6QV0 - chains A and B of the 3 polymer chains in the assembly; structure by X-ray diffraction, 3.12 A resolution.

Chain A:
Molecule: ABC transporter, ATP-binding protein
Source organism: Thermotoga maritima (strain ATCC 43589 / MSB8 / DSM 3109 / JCM 10099)
Notes: fragment: ABC transporter
Reference sequence: Q9WYC3 (Q9WYC3_THEMA); residue numbers follow UniProt; this construct covers 2-577
Amino-acid sequence (587 residues; row label = number of the first residue in the row; numbers below 1 keep their minus sign (Gly-9 is residue -9)):
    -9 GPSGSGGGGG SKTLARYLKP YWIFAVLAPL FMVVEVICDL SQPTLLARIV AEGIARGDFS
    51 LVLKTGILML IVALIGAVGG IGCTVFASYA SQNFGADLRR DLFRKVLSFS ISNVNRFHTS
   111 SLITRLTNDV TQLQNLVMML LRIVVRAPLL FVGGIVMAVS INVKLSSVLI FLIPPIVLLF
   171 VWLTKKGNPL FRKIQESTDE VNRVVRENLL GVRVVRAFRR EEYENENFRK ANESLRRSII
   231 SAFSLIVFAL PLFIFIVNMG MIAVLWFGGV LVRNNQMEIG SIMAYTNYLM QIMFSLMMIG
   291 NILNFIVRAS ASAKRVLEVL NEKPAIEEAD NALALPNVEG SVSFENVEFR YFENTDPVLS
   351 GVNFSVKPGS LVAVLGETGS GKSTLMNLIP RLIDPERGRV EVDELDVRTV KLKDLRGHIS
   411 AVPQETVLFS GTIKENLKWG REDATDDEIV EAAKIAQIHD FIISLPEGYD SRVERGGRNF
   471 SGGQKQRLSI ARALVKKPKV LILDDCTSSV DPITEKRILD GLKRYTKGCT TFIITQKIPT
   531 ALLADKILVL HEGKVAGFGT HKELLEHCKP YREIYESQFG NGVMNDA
Not modelled in the structure: -9 to 1, 570-577
Construct notes: expression tag (-9 to 1); engineered mutation Ala41 (Asp in Q9WYC3)
Metal / ion sites: Mg2+: Ser373, Gln414 (together with ATP)
Small-molecule neighbours:
  - ATP (adenosine-5'-triphosphate), molecule 1: Tyr341, Phe342, Val348, Glu367, Thr368, Gly369, Ser370, Gly371, Lys372, Ser373, Thr374, Gln414, Gln526
  - ATP, molecule 2: Phe451, Arg468, Asn469, Phe470, Ser471, Gly472, Gly473, Gln474, Ser499

Chain B:
Molecule: Uncharacterized ABC transporter ATP-binding protein TM_0288
Source organism: Thermotoga maritima (strain ATCC 43589 / MSB8 / DSM 3109 / JCM 10099)
Notes: fragment: ABC transporter
Reference sequence: Q9WYC4 (Y288_THEMA); numbering as in UniProt (aligned over 1-598)
Amino-acid sequence (599 residues; row label = number of the first residue in the row):
     1 MPEIRRRPHG PILEKPALKN PTATLRRLLG YLRPHTFTLI MVFVFVTVSS ILGVLSPYLI
    61 GKTIAVVFVP RRFDLLPRYM LILGTIYALT SLLFWLQGKI MLTLSQDVVF RLRKELFEKL
   121 QRVPVGFFDR TPHGDIISRV INDVDNINNV LGNSIIQFFS GIVTLAGAVI MMFRVNVILS
   181 LVTLSIVPLT VLITQIVSSQ TRKYFYENQR VLGQLNGIIE EDISGLTVIK LFTREEKEME
   241 KFDRVNESLR KVGTKAQIFS GVLPPLMNMV NNLGFALISG FGGWLALKDI ITVGTIATFI
   301 GYSRQFTRPL NELSNQFNMI QMALASAERI FEILDLEEEK DDPDAVELRE VRGEIEFKNV
   361 WFSYDKKKPV LKDITFHIKP GQKVALVGPT GSGKTTIVNL LMRFYDVDRG QILVDGIDIR
   421 KIKRSSLRSS IGIVLQDTIL FSTTVKENLK YGNPGATDEE IKEAAKLTHS DHFIKHLPEG
   481 YETVLTDNGE DLSQGQRQLL AITRAFLANP KILILDAATS NVDTKTEKSI QAAMWKLMEG
   541 KTSIIIAHRL NTIKNADLII VLRDGEIVEM GKHDELIQKR GFYYELFTSQ YGLVVEKEA
Not modelled in the structure: 1-21, 592-599
Construct notes: engineered mutation Ala65 (Asp in Q9WYC4), Ala517 (Glu in Q9WYC4); expression tag (599)
Curated features (UniProtKB/Swiss-Prot):
  - binding site (ATP): Gly388 to Thr395
Metal / ion sites: Mg2+: Thr395, Gln436 (together with ATP)
Small-molecule neighbours:
  - ATP (adenosine-5'-triphosphate), molecule 1: Asp129, Tyr364, Val370, Pro389, Thr390, Gly391, Ser392, Gly393, Lys394, Thr395, Thr396, Tyr405, Gln436, His548
  - ATP, molecule 2: Glu490, Asp491, Leu492, Ser493, Gln494, Gly495, Gln496, Asn521
From the paper describing this entry:
  - mutagenesis - E517A: abolished catalytic activity

Interface between chain A and chain B:
Residue-residue contacts (267):
  Glu25(A) - Asn268(B)
  Gln32(A) - Asn272(B)  hydrogen bond
  Gln32(A) - Phe275(B)
  Leu36(A) - Phe275(B)  hydrophobic
  Leu36(A) - Ser279(B)
  Leu36(A) - Ile300(B)  hydrophobic
  Leu36(A) - Arg304(B)
  Val40(A) - Ser279(B)
  Val40(A) - Ile296(B)  hydrophobic
  Ile44(A) - Ser279(B)
  Ile44(A) - Gly283(B)
  Ile44(A) - Ile296(B)  hydrophobic
  Ala45(A) - Val293(B)  hydrophobic
  Met59(A) - Asn272(B)
  Leu60(A) - Met269(B)
  Leu60(A) - Leu273(B)  hydrophobic
  Ala63(A) - Met269(B)
  Ala63(A) - Asn272(B)
  Leu64(A) - Met269(B)
  Gly70(A) - Pro265(B)
  Ile71(A) - Val262(B)  hydrophobic
  Ile71(A) - Pro265(B)  hydrophobic
  Thr74(A) - Gly261(B)
  Val75(A) - Ile258(B)  hydrophobic
  Ser78(A) - Thr254(B)
  Ser78(A) - Gln257(B)
  Ser78(A) - Ile258(B)
  Tyr79(A) - Arg250(B)
  Gln82(A) - Leu249(B)
  Gln82(A) - Arg250(B)
  Gln82(A) - Gly253(B)
  Gln82(A) - Thr254(B)
  Asn83(A) - Arg250(B)  hydrogen bond
  Ala86(A) - Asn246(B)  hydrogen bond (backbone-side chain)
  Ala86(A) - Arg250(B)
  Arg89(A) - Phe242(B)
  Arg89(A) - Asn246(B)  hydrogen bond
  Arg89(A) - Leu249(B)
  Arg90(A) - Met239(B)
  Arg90(A) - Phe242(B)
  Arg90(A) - Asp243(B)  salt bridge
  Arg90(A) - Asn246(B)
  Phe93(A) - Asp222(B)
  Phe93(A) - Glu238(B)
  Phe93(A) - Met239(B)  hydrophobic
  Phe93(A) - Phe242(B)  hydrophobic
  Arg94(A) - Met239(B)
  Val96(A) - Ile223(B)  hydrophobic
  Val96(A) - Leu226(B)
  Leu97(A) - Leu226(B)  hydrophobic
  Leu97(A) - Ile229(B)  hydrophobic
  Leu97(A) - Lys230(B)
  Leu97(A) - Glu235(B)
  Leu97(A) - Met239(B)  hydrophobic
  Ser98(A) - Lys230(B)
  Phe99(A) - Leu226(B)
  Val104(A) - Ile223(B)  hydrophobic
  Val104(A) - Leu226(B)  hydrophobic
  Asn105(A) - Thr486(B)
  Thr109(A) - Ile223(B)
  Ile113(A) - Asn216(B)
  Leu116(A) - Ile219(B)  hydrophobic
  Thr117(A) - Asn216(B)
  Asn118(A) - Asn142(B)  hydrogen bond
  Met128(A) - Gln257(B)
  Val191(A) - Ile141(B)  hydrophobic
  Asn192(A) - Ile137(B)
  Asn192(A) - Ile141(B)
  Val195(A) - Ile137(B)  hydrophobic
  Arg196(A) - Ser224(B)  hydrogen bond
  Arg196(A) - Asp487(B)  salt bridge
  Glu197(A) - Ser442(B)  hydrogen bond (side chain-backbone)
  Glu197(A) - Asp487(B)
  Asn198(A) - Phe117(B)
  Asn198(A) - Gln121(B)
  Leu199(A) - Phe128(B)  hydrophobic
  Leu199(A) - His133(B)
  Leu199(A) - Ile136(B)  hydrophobic
  Leu199(A) - Ile137(B)  hydrophobic
  Leu200(A) - His133(B)
  Leu200(A) - Glu220(B)
  Leu200(A) - Ile439(B)
  Gly201(A) - Ile439(B)
  Val202(A) - Val125(B)  hydrophobic
  Val202(A) - Phe128(B)  hydrophobic
  Arg203(A) - Val125(B)
  Arg203(A) - Asp129(B)  salt bridge
  Arg203(A) - Asn399(B)
  Arg203(A) - Phe404(B)
  Arg203(A) - Tyr405(B)  hydrogen bond
  Val204(A) - Leu435(B)  hydrophobic
  Val204(A) - Ile439(B)  hydrophobic
  Val204(A) - Phe441(B)  hydrophobic
  Val204(A) - Tyr451(B)
  Val204(A) - Arg504(B)
  Val205(A) - Gln121(B)
  Val205(A) - Tyr451(B)
  Arg206(A) - Leu120(B)  hydrogen bond (side chain-backbone)
  Arg206(A) - Gln121(B)  hydrogen bond (side chain-backbone)
  Arg206(A) - Val123(B)  hydrogen bond (side chain-backbone)
  Arg206(A) - Val125(B)
  Arg206(A) - Phe128(B)
  Arg206(A) - Glu339(B)  salt bridge
  Arg206(A) - Phe404(B)
  Arg206(A) - Arg428(B)
  Ala207(A) - Met402(B)  hydrophobic
  Ala207(A) - Arg428(B)
  Ala207(A) - Ile433(B)  hydrophobic
  Phe208(A) - Tyr451(B)  hydrophobic
  Phe208(A) - Gly452(B)
  Phe208(A) - Arg504(B)
  Phe208(A) - Ala508(B)  hydrophobic
  Arg209(A) - Ser425(B)
  Arg209(A) - Arg428(B)  hydrogen bond (side chain-backbone)
  Arg209(A) - Ser429(B)
  Arg209(A) - Gly452(B)  hydrogen bond (side chain-backbone)
  Arg210(A) - Lys450(B)
  Arg210(A) - Tyr451(B)
  Arg210(A) - Gly452(B)
  Arg210(A) - Pro454(B)
  Glu211(A) - Gln121(B)  hydrogen bond (backbone-side chain)
  Tyr213(A) - Glu447(B)
  Tyr213(A) - Tyr451(B)  hydrophobic
  Glu214(A) - Phe117(B)
  Glu214(A) - Gln121(B)
  Glu214(A) - Tyr451(B)
  Asn215(A) - Phe117(B)
  Asn215(A) - Glu118(B)
  Asn215(A) - Gln121(B)
  Phe218(A) - Arg113(B)
  Phe218(A) - Phe117(B)  hydrophobic
  Arg219(A) - Lys114(B)
  Asn222(A) - Phe110(B)  hydrogen bond (side chain-backbone)
  Asn222(A) - Arg113(B)
  Asn222(A) - Lys114(B)
  Glu223(A) - Phe110(B)
  Leu225(A) - Arg113(B)
  Arg226(A) - Thr103(B)
  Arg226(A) - Gln106(B)
  Arg226(A) - Asp107(B)  salt bridge
  Arg226(A) - Phe110(B)
  Ile229(A) - Gln106(B)
  Ile230(A) - Leu102(B)
  Ile230(A) - Gln106(B)
  Phe233(A) - Leu102(B)  hydrophobic
  Ser234(A) - Leu102(B)
  Val237(A) - Trp95(B)
  Phe238(A) - Trp95(B)
  Pro241(A) - Ser91(B)  hydrogen bond (backbone-side chain)
  Pro241(A) - Trp95(B)
  Ile244(A) - Ser91(B)
  Phe245(A) - Tyr87(B)
  Phe245(A) - Ala88(B)  hydrophobic
  Phe245(A) - Ser91(B)
  Asn248(A) - Tyr87(B)
  Ile252(A) - Met80(B)  hydrophobic
  Ile252(A) - Gly84(B)
  Ile252(A) - Tyr87(B)  hydrophobic
  Leu255(A) - Phe68(B)
  Trp256(A) - Leu76(B)  hydrophobic
  Trp256(A) - Met80(B)  hydrophobic
  Gly259(A) - Phe68(B)
  Gly259(A) - Phe73(B)
  Val262(A) - Arg71(B)  hydrogen bond (backbone-side chain)
  Val262(A) - Phe73(B)  hydrophobic
  Arg263(A) - Phe73(B)
  Ile269(A) - Phe68(B)
  Ile269(A) - Arg71(B)
  Ile272(A) - Ile64(B)  hydrophobic
  Ile272(A) - Phe68(B)  hydrophobic
  Met273(A) - Ile64(B)  hydrophobic
  Thr276(A) - Ile60(B)
  Asn344(A) - Pro478(B)
  Thr345(A) - Pro478(B)
  Asp346(A) - His476(B)
  Glu367(A) - Asp523(B)
  Glu367(A) - Lys525(B)  salt bridge
  Thr368(A) - Ser493(B)
  Thr368(A) - Gly495(B)
  Thr368(A) - Gln496(B)
  Thr368(A) - Asn521(B)  hydrogen bond (side chain-backbone)
  Thr368(A) - Val522(B)
  Thr368(A) - Asp523(B)  hydrogen bond (backbone-side chain)
  Gly369(A) - Ser493(B)
  Gly369(A) - Gln496(B)
  Pro380(A) - Leu231(B)  hydrophobic
  Leu382(A) - Thr227(B)
  Leu382(A) - Leu231(B)  hydrophobic
  Lys403(A) - Thr233(B)
  Arg406(A) - Lys230(B)
  Arg406(A) - Leu231(B)
  Arg406(A) - Thr233(B)
  Ala411(A) - Phe232(B)
  Gln414(A) - Gln494(B)
  Gln414(A) - Asn521(B)
  Glu415(A) - Thr438(B)
  Glu415(A) - Glu490(B)
  Glu415(A) - Gln494(B)  hydrogen bond
  Glu415(A) - Arg497(B)  salt bridge
  Phe419(A) - Glu221(B)
  Phe419(A) - Gly225(B)
  Phe419(A) - Val228(B)  hydrophobic
  Phe419(A) - Ile229(B)  hydrophobic
  Ser420(A) - Glu221(B)  hydrogen bond
  Trp429(A) - Val228(B)
  Trp429(A) - Ile229(B)  hydrophobic
  Trp429(A) - Phe232(B)
  Trp429(A) - Arg234(B)
  Trp429(A) - Glu238(B)
  Gly430(A) - Phe232(B)
  Glu432(A) - Arg234(B)  salt bridge
  Glu432(A) - Lys237(B)
  Glu464(A) - Asp129(B)
  Glu464(A) - Arg130(B)
  Arg465(A) - His133(B)
  Arg465(A) - Glu220(B)  salt bridge
  Arg465(A) - Glu221(B)
  Arg465(A) - Ser224(B)  hydrogen bond
  Arg468(A) - Asp437(B)  salt bridge
  Ser471(A) - Gly391(B)
  Gly472(A) - Gln436(B)  hydrogen bond (backbone-side chain)
  Gly473(A) - Thr390(B)
  Gln474(A) - Thr390(B)
  Gln474(A) - Gly391(B)
  Lys475(A) - Asp437(B)  salt bridge
  Arg477(A) - Thr390(B)
  Arg482(A) - Val228(B)
  Arg482(A) - Phe232(B)
  Ala483(A) - Phe232(B)  hydrophobic
  Lys486(A) - Leu231(B)  hydrogen bond (side chain-backbone)
  Lys486(A) - Phe232(B)
  Asp495(A) - Ser520(B)
  Asp495(A) - Asn521(B)
  Ser498(A) - Ser520(B)
  Ser499(A) - Thr390(B)  hydrogen bond (backbone-side chain)
  Ser499(A) - Ser520(B)
  Ser499(A) - His548(B)  hydrogen bond (backbone-side chain)
  Val500(A) - Thr390(B)
  Val500(A) - His548(B)
  Asp501(A) - Gly388(B)
  Asp501(A) - Pro389(B)
  Asp501(A) - Thr390(B)  hydrogen bond (side chain-backbone)
  Asp501(A) - His548(B)
  Pro502(A) - His548(B)
  Pro502(A) - Leu550(B)  hydrophobic
  Pro502(A) - Leu586(B)
  Pro502(A) - Ser589(B)
  Pro502(A) - Gln590(B)
  Ile503(A) - Phe582(B)  hydrophobic
  Ile503(A) - Glu585(B)
  Ile503(A) - Leu586(B)  hydrophobic
  Ile503(A) - Ser589(B)
  Gln526(A) - Asn521(B)  hydrogen bond (side chain-backbone)
  Gln526(A) - Val522(B)
  Gln526(A) - Asp523(B)
  Gln526(A) - Thr524(B)
  Gln526(A) - Arg549(B)
  Lys527(A) - Arg549(B)
  Pro529(A) - Gln590(B)
  His541(A) - Lys525(B)
  Glu563(A) - Lys525(B)  salt bridge
  Glu566(A) - Lys528(B)
  Ser567(A) - Thr524(B)  hydrogen bond
  Ser567(A) - Lys525(B)
  Ser567(A) - Lys528(B)
  Gln568(A) - Thr524(B)  hydrogen bond
  Phe569(A) - Tyr591(B)  hydrophobic
Other interface residues (no listed pair), chain A (151 interface residues in all): Asp29, Pro33, Ile39, Ala67, Ser81, Ile101, Leu112, Thr188, Arg193, Val194, Met251, Gly258, Asn265, Gly366, Gly407, Ile409, Val417, Leu418, Glu425, Lys428, Gly466, Ile564
Other interface residues (no listed pair), chain B (147 interface residues in all): Thr63, Val69, Pro77, Leu83, Phe94, Gly98, Lys99, Arg122, Pro124, Val140, Leu215, Ile218, Ala276, Ile431, Asn488, Leu499, Ala505

In short:
Chain A and chain B form an interface of 151 and 147 residues respectively, with 30 hydrogen bonds and 12 salt
bridges. Among the polar pairs are Arg90(A)-Asp243(B), Arg196(A)-Asp487(B) and Arg203(A)-Asp129(B). ATP is
bound between chain A and chain B. The paper reports that E517A of chain B abolishes catalytic activity.
Chain A is ABC transporter, ATP-binding protein and chain B is Uncharacterized ABC transporter ATP-binding
protein TM_0288, both from Thermotoga maritima (strain ATCC 43589 / MSB8 / DSM 3109 / JCM 10099); the
structure, Structure of ATP-bound outward-facing TM287/288 in complex with sybody Sb_TM35, was determined by
X-ray diffraction together with 6QUZ, 6QV1 and 6QV2 from the same study.
